Entry 5EC9 (X-ray diffraction, 2.30 A resolution); this record covers chains A and B.

== Chain A ==
Protein: Retinoic acid receptor RXR-alpha
Organism: Homo sapiens
UniProtKB: P19793 (RXRA_HUMAN); numbering as in UniProt; present here: 229-244, 263-456
Sequence (210 residues; row label = number of the first residue in the row; note: 18 numbers in that range are skipped by the numbering (no residue carries them; nothing is unmodelled there)):
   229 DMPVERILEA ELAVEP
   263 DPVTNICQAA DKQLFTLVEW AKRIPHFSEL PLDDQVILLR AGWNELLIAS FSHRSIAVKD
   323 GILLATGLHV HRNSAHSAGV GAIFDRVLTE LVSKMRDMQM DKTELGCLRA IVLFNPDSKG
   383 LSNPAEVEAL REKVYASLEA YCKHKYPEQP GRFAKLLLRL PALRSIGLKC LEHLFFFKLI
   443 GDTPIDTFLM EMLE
Residues lining bound ligands: 5LO (4-[(11S,15R)-4,4,7,7-Tetramethyl-16-oxatetracyclo[8.6.0.03,8.011,15]hexadeca-1(10),2,8-trien-11-yl]benzoic acid): V265, I268, A271, A272, Q275, W305, N306, L309, I310, F313, R316, I324, L325, L326, A327, V342, I345, F346, V349, C432, H435, L436, F439
Swiss-Prot annotation at these positions:
  - region: R348 to G368 (Required for nuclear export)
  - binding site (9-cis-retinoate): R316, A327
  - binding site (all-trans-retinoate): R316, A327
  - mutagenesis: V280 (V280A: Abolished ubiquitination and degradation by UBR5), M357 to M360 (Abolishes nuclear export), L418 to L430 (Abolishes nuclear localization), E434 (E434N/Q/K/A: As a heterodimer with NR1H4, impairs interaction with coactivator NCOA1. Impairs transcriptional activity)

== Chain B ==
Protein: Lys-his-lys-ile-leu-his-arg-leu-leu-gln-asp
Sequence (11 residues; numbered 471 to 481; the number before each row is that of its first residue):
   471 KHKILHRLLQ D

== Chain A / chain B interface ==
Residue-residue contacts - 27 pairs, chain A then chain B:
  F277(A) - L478(B)  hydrophobic
  V280(A) - L478(B)  hydrophobic
  V280(A) - L479(B)  hydrophobic
  K284(A) - L478(B)  hydrogen bond (side chain-backbone)
  K284(A) - L479(B)  hydrogen bond (side chain-backbone)
  K284(A) - D481(B)
  L294(A) - H476(B)
  L294(A) - L479(B)  hydrophobic
  Q297(A) - L479(B)
  V298(A) - H472(B)
  V298(A) - L475(B)
  V298(A) - H476(B)
  V298(A) - L479(B)  hydrophobic
  L301(A) - L475(B)  hydrophobic
  L301(A) - L479(B)  hydrophobic
  R302(A) - H472(B)  hydrogen bond
  R302(A) - L475(B)
  T449(A) - I474(B)
  F450(A) - I474(B)  hydrophobic
  F450(A) - L475(B)
  F450(A) - L478(B)  hydrophobic
  E453(A) - H472(B)
  E453(A) - K473(B)  hydrogen bond (side chain-backbone)
  E453(A) - I474(B)  hydrogen bond (side chain-backbone)
  E453(A) - L475(B)  hydrogen bond (side chain-backbone)
  E456(A) - K471(B)
  E456(A) - H472(B)  salt bridge
Also at the interface, not in a pair above, chain A (15 interface residues in all): F289, D295, M454

== Summary ==
15 residues of chain A and 9 residues of chain B are in contact, with 6 hydrogen bonds and 1 salt bridge.
Polar pairs include E456(A)-H472(B), K284(A)-L478(B) and K284(A)-L479(B). Bound to chain A: compound 5LO.
Here chain A is Retinoic acid receptor RXR-alpha (Homo sapiens) and chain B is
Lys-his-lys-ile-leu-his-arg-leu-leu-gln-asp. Entry 5EC9 (Retinoic acid receptor alpha in complex with chiral
dihydrobenzofuran benzoic acid 9a and a fragment of ...) was determined by X-ray diffraction.
